Entry 7MB8 (X-ray diffraction, 1.62 A resolution); this record covers chains A and E of the 4 polymer chains in the assembly.

[Chain A]
Protein: 3C-like proteinase
Source organism: Severe acute respiratory syndrome coronavirus 2
Notes: EC 3.4.22.69
UniProt: P0DTD1 (R1AB_SARS2); residues 1-306 here correspond to UniProt positions 3264-3569 (UniProt number = residue number + 3263)
Amino-acid sequence (306 residues; numbered 1 to 306; the number before each row is that of its first residue):
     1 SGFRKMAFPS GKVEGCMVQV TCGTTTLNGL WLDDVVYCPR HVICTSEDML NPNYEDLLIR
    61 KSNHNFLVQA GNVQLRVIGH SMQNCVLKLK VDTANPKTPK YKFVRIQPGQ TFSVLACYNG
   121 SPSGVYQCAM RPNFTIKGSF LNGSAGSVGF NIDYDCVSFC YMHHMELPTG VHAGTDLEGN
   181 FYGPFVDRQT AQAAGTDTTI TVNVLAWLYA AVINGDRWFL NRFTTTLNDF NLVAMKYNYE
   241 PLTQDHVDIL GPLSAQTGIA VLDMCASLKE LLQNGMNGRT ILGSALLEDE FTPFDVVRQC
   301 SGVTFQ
Unresolved in the structure: 306
Differences from the reference sequence: engineered mutation Ala145 (Cys3408 in P0DTD1)
Curated features (UniProtKB/Swiss-Prot):
  - active site: His41 (For 3CL-PRO activity)
  - site: Gln306 (Cleavage)
  - cross-link (Glycyl lysine isopeptide (Lys-Gly)): Lys5 (interchain with G-Cter in ubiquitin), Lys90 (interchain with G-Cter in ubiquitin)

[Chain E]
Protein: Ser-ala-val-lys-leu-gln
Source organism: Severe acute respiratory syndrome coronavirus 2
UniProt: P0DTD1 (R1AB_SARS2); residues -6 to -1 here correspond to UniProt positions 4135-4140 (UniProt number = residue number + 4141)
Amino-acid sequence (6 residues; row label = number of the first residue in the row; numbers below 1 keep their minus sign (Ser-6 is residue -6)):
    -6 SAVKLQ
Curated features (UniProtKB/Swiss-Prot):
  - site: Gln-1 (Cleavage)

[Interface between chain A and chain E]
Residue-residue contacts - 35 pairs, chain A then chain E:
  His41(A) - Leu-2(E)
  His41(A) - Gln-1(E)  hydrogen bond (side chain-backbone)
  Tyr54(A) - Leu-2(E)
  Phe140(A) - Gln-1(E)  hydrogen bond (backbone-side chain)
  Leu141(A) - Gln-1(E)
  Asn142(A) - Leu-2(E)
  Asn142(A) - Gln-1(E)
  Gly143(A) - Gln-1(E)  hydrogen bond (backbone-backbone)
  Ser144(A) - Gln-1(E)  hydrogen bond (backbone-backbone)
  Ala145(A) - Gln-1(E)  hydrogen bond (backbone-backbone)
  His163(A) - Gln-1(E)  hydrogen bond
  His164(A) - Leu-2(E)
  His164(A) - Gln-1(E)  hydrogen bond (backbone-backbone)
  Met165(A) - Val-4(E)  hydrophobic
  Met165(A) - Lys-3(E)
  Met165(A) - Leu-2(E)  hydrophobic
  Met165(A) - Gln-1(E)
  Glu166(A) - Val-4(E)
  Glu166(A) - Lys-3(E)  hydrogen bond (backbone-backbone)
  Glu166(A) - Gln-1(E)  hydrogen bond
  Leu167(A) - Val-4(E)  hydrophobic
  Pro168(A) - Ser-6(E)
  Pro168(A) - Ala-5(E)
  Pro168(A) - Val-4(E)
  His172(A) - Gln-1(E)
  Asp187(A) - Leu-2(E)
  Arg188(A) - Val-4(E)
  Gln189(A) - Ala-5(E)
  Gln189(A) - Val-4(E)
  Gln189(A) - Lys-3(E)  hydrogen bond
  Gln189(A) - Leu-2(E)  hydrogen bond (side chain-backbone)
  Thr190(A) - Ala-5(E)
  Thr190(A) - Val-4(E)  hydrogen bond (backbone-backbone)
  Ala191(A) - Ser-6(E)
  Gln192(A) - Val-4(E)
Interface residues without a listed pair, chain A (23 interface residues in all): Leu27, Met49

[In short]
23 residues of chain A face 6 of chain E across their interface, with 12 hydrogen bonds. Among the polar pairs
are His41(A)-Gln-1(E), Phe140(A)-Gln-1(E) and Gly143(A)-Gln-1(E). Curated annotation (UniProt) lists
active-site residue His41(A) on chain A.
Here chain A is 3C-like proteinase and chain E is Ser-ala-val-lys-leu-gln, both from Severe acute respiratory
syndrome coronavirus 2. Entry 7MB8 (SARS-CoV-2 Main Protease (Mpro) C145A in Complex with Cleavage Site Nsp8/9
(P6-P1)) was determined by X-ray diffraction, deposited together with 7MB4, 7MB5, 7MB6, 7MB7, 7MB9, 7T70 and 8
further entries.
